8ZM3 - chains A and H of the 11 polymer chains in the assembly; structure by electron microscopy, 3.10 A resolution.

[Chain A]
Molecule: 61-nt RNA strand
Organism: Candidatus Cloacimonetes bacterium ADurb.Bin088
Sequence (61 nucleotides; row label = number of the first residue in the row; numbers below 1 keep their minus sign (G-7 is residue -7)):
    -7 GUGAACCGGAUUGCCGUCAGGAAAUUAGGUGCGCUUAGCAGUAUUCCCCA
    43 CGCAUGUGGGG
Disordered / not traced: 46, 53

[Chain H]
Name: CRISPR system Cascade subunit CasC
Organism: Candidatus Cloacimonetes bacterium ADurb.Bin088
UniProt: A0A1V6F8B5 (A0A1V6F8B5_9BACT); residues 1-378 here = UniProt positions 1-378
Sequence (378 residues; numbered 1 to 378; the number before each row is that of its first residue):
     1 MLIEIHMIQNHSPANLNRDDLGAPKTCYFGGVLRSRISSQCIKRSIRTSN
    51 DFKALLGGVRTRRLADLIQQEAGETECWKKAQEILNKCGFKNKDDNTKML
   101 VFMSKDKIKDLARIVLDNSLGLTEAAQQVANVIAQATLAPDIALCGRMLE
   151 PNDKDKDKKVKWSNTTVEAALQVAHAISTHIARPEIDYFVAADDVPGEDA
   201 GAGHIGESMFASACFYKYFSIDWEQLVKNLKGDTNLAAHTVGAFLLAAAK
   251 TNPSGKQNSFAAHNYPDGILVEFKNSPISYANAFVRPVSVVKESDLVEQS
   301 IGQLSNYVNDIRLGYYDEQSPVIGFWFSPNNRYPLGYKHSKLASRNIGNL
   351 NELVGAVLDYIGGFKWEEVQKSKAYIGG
Disordered / not traced: 198-203, 374-378

[How chain A and chain H interact]
Contacting residue pairs (27):
  C10(A) - Arg60(H)  sugar contact
  C10(A) - Met148(H)  sugar contact
  A11(A) - Arg60(H)  sugar contact
  G12(A) - Arg44(H)  phosphate contact
  G12(A) - Arg60(H)  salt bridge to the phosphate
  G13(A) - Asn17(H)  phosphate contact
  G13(A) - Arg18(H)  hydrogen bond to the sugar
  G13(A) - Asp19(H)  sugar contact
  G13(A) - Asp20(H)  base contact
  G13(A) - Lys25(H)  salt bridge to the phosphate
  G13(A) - Ser38(H)  hydrogen bond to the phosphate
  G13(A) - Gln40(H)  phosphate contact
  A14(A) - Asn17(H)  phosphate contact
  A14(A) - Arg18(H)  base contact
  A15(A) - Arg18(H)  salt bridge to the phosphate
  A15(A) - Gly255(H)  phosphate contact
  A15(A) - Lys256(H)  hydrogen bond to the phosphate
  A16(A) - Asn258(H)  hydrogen bond to the phosphate
  U17(A) - Phe189(H)  base contact
  U17(A) - Val190(H)  hydrogen bond to the sugar
  U17(A) - Ala191(H)  sugar contact
  U18(A) - Val190(H)  base contact
  U18(A) - Ala192(H)  phosphate contact
  A19(A) - Tyr188(H)  phosphate contact
  A19(A) - Phe189(H)  phosphate contact
  A19(A) - Val190(H)  hydrogen bond to the phosphate
  A19(A) - Ile205(H)  base contact
Interface residues without a listed pair, chain A (11 interface residues in all): U9
Interface residues without a listed pair, chain H (25 interface residues in all): Leu16, Cys41, Lys43, Thr166, Ser254, Gln257

[Summary]
11 residues of chain A and 25 residues of chain H are in contact, with 6 hydrogen bonds and 3 salt bridges.
Polar contacts include G13(A)-Arg18(H), U17(A)-Val190(H) and G13(A)-Ser38(H).
Here chain A is a 61-nt RNA strand and chain H is CRISPR system Cascade subunit CasC, both from Candidatus
Cloacimonetes bacterium ADurb.Bin088. Entry 8ZM3 (Cryo-EM strcuture of Cas5-HNH Cascade,apo-Conf2) was
determined by electron microscopy, deposited together with 8ZOL, 8ZP9, 9JXS and 8ZP7.
